8P88 - chains A and C; structure by X-ray diffraction, 2.02 A resolution.

== Chain A ==
Molecule: Light Chain H3
Source organism: Homo sapiens
Sequence (216 residues; row label = number of the first residue in the row):
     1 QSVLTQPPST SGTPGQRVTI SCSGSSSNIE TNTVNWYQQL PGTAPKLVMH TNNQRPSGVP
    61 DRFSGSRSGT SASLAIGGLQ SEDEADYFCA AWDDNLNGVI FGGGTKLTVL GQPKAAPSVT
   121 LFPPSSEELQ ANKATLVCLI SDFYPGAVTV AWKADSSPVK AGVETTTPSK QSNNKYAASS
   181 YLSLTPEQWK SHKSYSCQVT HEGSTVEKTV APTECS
Unresolved in the structure: 1, 214-216
Cystine bridges: C22-C89, C138-C197

== Chain C ==
Molecule: Nanobody C4
Source organism: Lama glama
Notes: antibody fragment or engineered binder
Sequence (121 residues; each row starts with the number of its first residue):
     1 QVQLVESGGA AVQTGGSLRL SCVASGFDLS NHAMAWVRQS PGKGLEYISG INNGGTTTTY
    61 GDSVKDRFTI SRDNAKSTVY LQMNRLEADD TAVYYCVKSS YSDIVSARFD SWGKGTQVTV
   121 S
Cystine bridges: C22-C96

== Interface between chain A and chain C ==
Pairs across the interface (26; chain A residue first):
  N35(A) - A107(C)
  N35(A) - R108(C)
  Y37(A) - A107(C)  hydrogen bond (side chain-backbone)
  Y37(A) - R108(C)
  Y37(A) - F109(C)  hydrogen bond (side chain-backbone)
  Y37(A) - W112(C)
  Q39(A) - Q39(C)  hydrogen bond
  A44(A) - Y95(C)  hydrophobic
  A44(A) - G113(C)
  P45(A) - W112(C)
  K46(A) - W112(C)
  L47(A) - F109(C)
  H50(A) - R108(C)
  F88(A) - G44(C)
  F88(A) - L45(C)  hydrophobic
  A90(A) - A107(C)  hydrophobic
  A91(A) - A107(C)
  W92(A) - I104(C)
  W92(A) - V105(C)
  W92(A) - S106(C)
  N97(A) - T59(C)
  G98(A) - Y47(C)
  V99(A) - Y47(C)
  V99(A) - S106(C)
  V99(A) - A107(C)  hydrophobic
  F101(A) - L45(C)
Other interface residues (no listed pair), chain A (19 interface residues in all): T43, T51, L96
Other interface residues (no listed pair), chain C (20 interface residues in all): V37, E46, Y60, Y101, D110, S111
Interface features reported in the paper:
  - specific contacts: Q39(A)-Q39(C)
  - epitope / paratope residues, chain A: N35(A), Q39(A), K46(A), H50(A), W92(A), L96(A), N97(A), V99(A)
  - epitope / paratope residues, chain C: Q39(C), L45(C), T59(C), Y95(C), A107(C), F109(C), D110(C), W112(C)

== In short ==
19 residues of chain A face 20 of chain C across their interface, with 3 hydrogen bonds. Polar pairs include
Y37(A)-A107(C), Y37(A)-F109(C) and Q39(A)-Q39(C). The authors report a contact between Q39(A) and Q39(C). From
the paper: epitope/paratope residues N35(A), Q39(A) and Q39(C) among others.
Chain A is Light Chain H3 (Homo sapiens) and chain C is Nanobody C4 (Lama glama); the structure, X-ray
structure of cardiotoxic light chain H3 in complex to neutralizing nanobody C4, was determined by X-ray
diffraction.
